Entry 7AEF (electron microscopy, 2.80 A resolution); this record covers chains F and J of the 48 polymer chains in the assembly.

Chain F:
Protein: baseplate protein (Algo12)
Organism: Algoriphagus machipongonensis
UniProtKB: A3HTB3 (A3HTB3_9BACT); residues 1-933 here = UniProt positions 1-933
Sequence (933 residues; numbered 1 to 933; the number before each row is that of its first residue):
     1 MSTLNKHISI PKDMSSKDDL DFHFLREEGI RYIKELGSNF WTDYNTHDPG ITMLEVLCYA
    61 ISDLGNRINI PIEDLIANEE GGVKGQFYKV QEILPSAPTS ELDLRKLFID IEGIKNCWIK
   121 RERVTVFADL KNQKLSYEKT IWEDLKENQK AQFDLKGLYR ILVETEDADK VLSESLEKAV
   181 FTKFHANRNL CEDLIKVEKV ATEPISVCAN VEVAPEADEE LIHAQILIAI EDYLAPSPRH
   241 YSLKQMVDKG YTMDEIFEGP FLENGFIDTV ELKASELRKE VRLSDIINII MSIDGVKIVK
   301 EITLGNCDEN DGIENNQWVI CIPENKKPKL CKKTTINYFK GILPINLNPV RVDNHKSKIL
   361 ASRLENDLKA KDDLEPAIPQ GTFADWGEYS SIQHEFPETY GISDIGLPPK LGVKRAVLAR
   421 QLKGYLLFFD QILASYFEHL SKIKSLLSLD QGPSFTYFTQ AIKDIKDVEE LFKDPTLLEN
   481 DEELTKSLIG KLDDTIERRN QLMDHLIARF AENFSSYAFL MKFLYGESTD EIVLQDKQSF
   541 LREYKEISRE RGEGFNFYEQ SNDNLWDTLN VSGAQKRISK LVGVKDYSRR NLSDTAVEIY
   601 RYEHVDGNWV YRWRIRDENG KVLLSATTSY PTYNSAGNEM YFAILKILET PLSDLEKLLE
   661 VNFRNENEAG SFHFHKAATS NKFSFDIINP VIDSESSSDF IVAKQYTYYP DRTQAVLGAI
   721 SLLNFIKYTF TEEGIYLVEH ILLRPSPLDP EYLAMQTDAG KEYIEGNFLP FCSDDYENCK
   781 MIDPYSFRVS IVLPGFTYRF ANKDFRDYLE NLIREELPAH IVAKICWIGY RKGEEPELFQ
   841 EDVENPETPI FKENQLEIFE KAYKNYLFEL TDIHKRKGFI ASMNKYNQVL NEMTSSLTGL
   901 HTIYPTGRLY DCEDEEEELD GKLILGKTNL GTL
Unresolved in the structure: 1-2, 552-933

Chain J:
Protein: Baseplate_J domain-containing protein
Organism: Algoriphagus machipongonensis
UniProtKB: A3HTB4 (A3HTB4_9BACT); residue numbers follow UniProt; this construct covers 1-1050
Sequence (1050 residues; numbered 1 to 1050; the number before each row is that of its first residue):
     1 MSENCNHIVT TLKRDGTGRR DLLDPKLAPE SVQLQDFELS DWLIFALNFA RKIHFFPSDL
    61 ANEPLGDWRN FFSTIVSDKT LISDIENLDD FEKLRGNIEE FLAAYDQSGK LTPHLTLFVS
   121 FLKLLETSKK RFNQLTKRHL DFYYQEILHL EKQALSPDHV FLIFELAKNV SQEKLDEGTE
   181 VDGGKDDTGK KNTYLTSFET VLNKTKVGQL KSLYNEISVE KEEIKELNTP ISTGTFVMAP
   241 MANSFDGLGE DFPKGSEKWW PFGYTKICNA STVLPALPKA RLGCSISSKL LKLSEGTRDI
   301 ILEFTFNKPI LPNGEDYTAL NKAMSIELTG EKGWIAGLPM TLKSDSGINS GSKKMKLSLT
   361 LDSEQPAVVP YQTELHEGSY EVDEPLLRVL FKTNEKEGYN LYRLFNENVL TDLKITVEVS
   421 DITSVQLEND LGVLNPQKPF FPFGPRPIKG SSFIVKYPEA MEKPVTAISY QMDYLNLPEN
   481 LVNHYSAYTI GDDEPLVSDM DYFSVKSFPK SSNDSDQLFS EKSGGGYESD FEFQIENGVW
   541 ESGLKKELKI SLERSFLHEK YAHYFTLVAI SKDTDPTIEL LPNEPYAPLA ENLVLGYTAI
   601 SSIDFSSSSS ENQVSLIHEM PFGFQQVFTP GDTDNSLYLV PDYCHGGELY IGLENGKNLQ
   661 QVTLLLQFLE GSENPDITDI FTGNQKIKWQ YLSQNQWQDF QSGEIIQNQT PRFLKSGIFQ
   721 FSIPKQANLD NTVLPPGYHW IKASMVKPFD VVSQLINIHA QAVEAVFEDQ GSSGNHLEKG
   781 LPAETISKLQ ERLSWIKSIQ QPYPSTKGKA QESDEDYYRR VSERLRHKKR AITLWDYEHL
   841 ILQKFPKVYK VKCLNHTCSS SFQSPGNATL ILVPDTVQQS VFDIYQPRVS QGTLNDVAAF
   901 VNELNSFHVQ AKVINPNYEE VKVDVKVKFR EGLDVSFYLT KVKEDIKKFL SPWAYDQESS
   961 VEFGVTLHRS QMIHYLEQLT YVDYITDLRL LKRQAGSSPC NPIFIETTEK EYIQPSNPKS
  1021 ILVSAKEHLV TPITQNCSSI SLNNEEECQH
Unresolved in the structure: 1-13, 1025-1050

Chain F / chain J interface:
Contacting residue pairs (145):
  D19(F) with T127(J); R131(J), salt bridge
  E35(F) with Q107(J); G109(J), hydrogen bond (backbone-backbone)
  L36(F) with Y105(J); G109(J), hydrogen bond (backbone-backbone); K110(J), hydrogen bond (backbone-backbone); L111(J); S120(J)
  G37(F) with G109(J)
  N39(F) with G109(J)
  I61(F) with L124(J), hydrophobic
  L64(F) with S128(J)
  I68(F) with R131(J); R138(J)
  N69(F) with R131(J), hydrogen bond
  I70(F) with R138(J), hydrogen bond (backbone-side chain)
  P71(F) with R138(J)
  I72(F) with R138(J)
  Q86(F) with H139(J)
  F87(F) with H139(J); F142(J), hydrophobic; Y143(J), hydrophobic
  Y88(F) with Y143(J), hydrogen bond (backbone-side chain); I147(J)
  V90(F) with I147(J); L148(J), hydrophobic
  I93(F) with Y143(J); L148(J), hydrophobic; L825(J), hydrophobic; K828(J), hydrogen bond (backbone-side chain)
  L94(F) with R824(J), hydrogen bond (backbone-side chain); L825(J), hydrophobic
  P95(F) with K828(J)
  S96(F) with K828(J); R830(J)
  T99(F) with I832(J); N905(J); S906(J)
  S100(F) with R830(J), hydrogen bond
  E101(F) with F907(J)
  D103(F) with R830(J), salt bridge
  I119(F) with F907(J)
  K120(F) with F907(J)
  R121(F) with F907(J); H908(J)
  K156(F) with P865(J), hydrogen bond (side chain-backbone); G866(J); H908(J), hydrogen bond (backbone-side chain)
  G157(F) with H908(J)
  L158(F) with H908(J)
  Y159(F) with F907(J), hydrophobic; H908(J), hydrogen bond
  E192(F) with S906(J), hydrogen bond; H908(J)
  M253(F) with L148(J); H149(J); L150(J), hydrophobic
  D254(F) with L150(J); R820(J), salt bridge; R824(J), hydrogen bond (backbone-side chain)
  F257(F) with R824(J)
  E258(F) with R824(J), hydrogen bond (backbone-side chain); K828(J); K829(J)
  P376(F) with H149(J)
  A377(F) with H149(J)
  I378(F) with I147(J), hydrophobic
  P379(F) with E146(J)
  V417(F) with S58(J)
  R420(F) with N62(J), hydrogen bond
  Q421(F) with F56(J); S58(J)
  Y425(F) with H114(J); L117(J)
  F428(F) with F72(J), hydrophobic; F118(J)
  F429(F) with L117(J), hydrophobic
  I432(F) with F118(J), hydrophobic; F121(J), hydrophobic; L125(J), hydrophobic
  Y436(F) with L125(J); S128(J)
  H439(F) with L34(J); Q35(J), hydrogen bond; F132(J)
  L440(F) with F132(J), hydrophobic
  I443(F) with F132(J), hydrophobic; L135(J), hydrophobic
  Y457(F) with Q35(J); D36(J), hydrogen bond (side chain-backbone); F37(J), hydrogen bond (side chain-backbone)
  E470(F) with H54(J), hydrogen bond (backbone-side chain); F56(J)
  L471(F) with I53(J); H54(J), hydrogen bond (backbone-backbone)
  F472(F) with I53(J), hydrophobic; H54(J)
  K473(F) with R51(J); K52(J), hydrogen bond (backbone-backbone); I53(J); H54(J); G66(J); D67(J), salt bridge
  S487(F) with K52(J)
  L488(F) with F45(J); F49(J), hydrophobic
  I489(F) with F45(J), hydrophobic
  K491(F) with L88(J); D89(J); F91(J)
  L492(F) with D41(J); I44(J), hydrophobic; F45(J)
  R498(F) with Q33(J), hydrogen bond (side chain-backbone); L34(J), hydrogen bond (side chain-backbone); D36(J)
  Q501(F) with V32(J)
  L502(F) with V32(J), hydrophobic; L34(J), hydrophobic
  D504(F) with K26(J), salt bridge
  H505(F) with L27(J); A28(J); P29(J); S31(J); V32(J)
  A508(F) with K26(J); L27(J); S822(J)
  R509(F) with L27(J); T136(J), hydrogen bond (side chain-backbone); H139(J), hydrogen bond; L140(J); Y144(J), hydrogen bond (backbone-side chain); S822(J)
  F510(F) with S822(J)
  A511(F) with S822(J), hydrogen bond (backbone-side chain); R826(J)
  E512(F) with R826(J)
  S548(F) with L825(J); R826(J); K828(J)
  R551(F) with R826(J); H827(J), hydrogen bond (side chain-backbone); D836(J), salt bridge
Other interface residues (no listed pair), chain F (92 interface residues in all): L25, Y32, F40, M53, G65, L75, I76, K89, A97, N189, T252, K273, G424, Q431, L433, S435, L447, Y544, R549
Other interface residues (no listed pair), chain J (85 interface residues in all): D24, W42, P57, L60, W68, S108, T116, L122, K129, E823, E903

Overview:
92 residues of chain F face 85 of chain J across their interface; the contacts include 29 hydrogen bonds and 6
salt bridges. Polar contacts include D19(F)-R131(J), D103(F)-R830(J) and D254(F)-R820(J).
Here chain F is baseplate protein (Algo12) and chain J is Baseplate_J domain-containing protein, both from
Algoriphagus machipongonensis. Entry 7AEF (Cryo-EM structure of an extracellular contractile injection system
in marine bacterium Algoriphagus machipongonensis, the baseplate complex ...) was determined by electron
microscopy, deposited together with 7ADZ, 7AE0 and 7AEB.
